3MHH - chains A and B of the 4 polymer chains in the assembly; structure by X-ray diffraction, 2.45 A resolution.

[Chain A]
Molecule: Ubiquitin carboxyl-terminal hydrolase 8
Source organism: Saccharomyces cerevisiae
Notes: EC 3.1.2.15
UniProtKB: P50102 (UBP8_YEAST); numbering as in UniProt (aligned over 1-471)
Amino-acid sequence (476 residues; numbered -4 to 471; the number before each row is that of its first residue; numbers below 1 keep their minus sign (Gly-4 is residue -4)):
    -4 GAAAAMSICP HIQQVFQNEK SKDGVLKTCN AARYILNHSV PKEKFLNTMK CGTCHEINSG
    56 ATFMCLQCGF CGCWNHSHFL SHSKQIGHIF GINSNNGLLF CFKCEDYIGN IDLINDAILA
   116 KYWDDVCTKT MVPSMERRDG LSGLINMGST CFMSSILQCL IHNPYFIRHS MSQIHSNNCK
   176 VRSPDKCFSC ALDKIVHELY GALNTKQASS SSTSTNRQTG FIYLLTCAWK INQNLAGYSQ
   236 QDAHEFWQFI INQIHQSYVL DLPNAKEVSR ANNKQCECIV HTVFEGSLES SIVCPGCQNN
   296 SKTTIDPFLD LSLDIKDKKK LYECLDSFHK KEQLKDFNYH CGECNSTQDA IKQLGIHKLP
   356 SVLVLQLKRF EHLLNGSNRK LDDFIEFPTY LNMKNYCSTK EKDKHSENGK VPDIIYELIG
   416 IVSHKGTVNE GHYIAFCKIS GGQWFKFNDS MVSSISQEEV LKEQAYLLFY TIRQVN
Not modelled in the structure: -4 to -2, 201-207, 228-233, 289-292, 329-336, 341-344, 394-404
Sequence notes: expression tag (-4 to 0)
Ion coordination: Zn2+ site 1: Cys4, His6, Cys96, Cys99; Zn2+ site 2: Cys46, Cys49, Cys68, His73; Zn2+ site 3: Cys60, Cys63, His77, His83; Zn2+ site 4: His170, Cys174, Cys182, Cys185; Zn2+ site 5: His250, Cys271, Cys273, His276
Curated features (UniProtKB/Swiss-Prot):
  - zinc finger: Lys22 to Cys122 (UBP-type)
  - active site: Cys146 (Nucleophile), His427 (Proton acceptor)
  - binding site (Zn(2+)): Cys4, His6, Cys46, Cys49, Cys60, Cys63, Cys68, His73, His77, His83, Cys96, Cys99, His170, Cys174, Cys182, Cys185, His250, Cys271, Cys273, His276 and 4 more in UniProt
  - mutagenesis: Cys46 (C46A: Lowers histone H2B deubiquitination activity; when associated with A-49), Cys49 (C49A: Lowers histone H2B deubiquitination activity; when associated with A-46), His77 (H77A: Lowers histone H2B deubiquitination activity), Cys146 (C146S: Lowers histone H2B deubiquitination activity), His419 (H419A: Lowers histone H2B deubiquitination activity)
From the paper describing this entry:
  - catalytic residues: Cys146, Asn443, Asp444
  - conformationally variable residues (loop rearrangement, order/disorder transition): Gln228 to Tyr233, Gly421 to Gly426

[Chain B]
Molecule: Protein SUS1
Source organism: Saccharomyces cerevisiae
UniProtKB: Q6WNK7 (SUS1_YEAST); numbering as in UniProt (aligned over 1-96)
Amino-acid sequence (96 residues; numbered 1 to 96; the number before each row is that of its first residue):
     1 MTMDTAQLKS QIQQYLVESG NYELISNELK ARLLQEGWVD KVKDLTKSEM NINESTNFTQ
    61 ILSTVEPKAL EMVSDSTRET VLKQIREFLE EIVDTQ
Not modelled in the structure: 1-3
Curated features (UniProtKB/Swiss-Prot):
  - cross-link: Lys68 (Glycyl lysine isopeptide (Lys-Gly) (interchain with G-Cter in ubiquitin))
  - mutagenesis: Glu18 to Gly20 (In sus1-10; dissociates from TREX-2 while leaving its interaction with SAGA intact), Gly37 to Trp38 (In sus1-11; impairs binding to both TREX-2 and SAGA), Val73 to Asp75 (In sus1-12; dissociates from TREX-2 while leaving its interaction with SAGA intact)

[How chain A and chain B interact]
Residue-residue contacts - 43 pairs, chain A then chain B:
  Met1(A) - Thr56(B)
  Pro36(A) - Glu23(B)
  Lys37(A) - Val17(B)
  Lys37(A) - Glu18(B)  hydrogen bond (side chain-backbone)
  Lys37(A) - Glu23(B)
  Phe40(A) - Tyr22(B)  hydrophobic
  Leu41(A) - Gln14(B)
  Leu41(A) - Val17(B)  hydrophobic
  Lys45(A) - Gln14(B)
  Cys49(A) - Ser10(B)
  His50(A) - Ser10(B)
  Glu51(A) - Lys9(B)  salt bridge
  Glu51(A) - Gln13(B)
  Ile52(A) - Gln13(B)
  Ile52(A) - Tyr22(B)
  Asn53(A) - Tyr22(B)  hydrogen bond
  Trp69(A) - Phe58(B)  hydrophobic
  Trp69(A) - Thr59(B)
  Trp69(A) - Leu62(B)
  Phe95(A) - Phe58(B)  hydrophobic
  Cys99(A) - Asn57(B)
  Glu100(A) - Asn57(B)
  Glu100(A) - Thr59(B)  hydrogen bond (backbone-side chain)
  Asp101(A) - Thr56(B)
  Asp101(A) - Asn57(B)
  Asp101(A) - Phe58(B)  hydrogen bond (side chain-backbone)
  Tyr102(A) - Phe58(B)  hydrophobic
  Tyr385(A) - Leu34(B)  hydrophobic
  Tyr385(A) - Asp40(B)  hydrogen bond
  Asn387(A) - Gln35(B)  hydrogen bond
  Asp408(A) - Glu28(B)
  Asp408(A) - Ala31(B)
  Ile410(A) - Ala31(B)  hydrophobic
  Ile410(A) - Leu34(B)  hydrophobic
  Ile410(A) - Gln35(B)
  Gly436(A) - Lys47(B)
  Arg468(A) - Leu34(B)
  Gln469(A) - Asn27(B)
  Gln469(A) - Lys30(B)
  Gln469(A) - Ala31(B)  hydrogen bond (side chain-backbone)
  Gln469(A) - Leu34(B)
  Asn471(A) - Asn27(B)  hydrogen bond (side chain-backbone)
  Asn471(A) - Ala31(B)
Also at the interface, not in a pair above, chain A (26 interface residues in all): Lys433
Also at the interface, not in a pair above, chain B (26 interface residues in all): Gly20, Ser26, Val39, Lys43, Asp44

[Summary]
The chain A/chain B interface involves 26 residues from each chain, with 8 hydrogen bonds and 1 salt bridge.
Polar contacts include Glu51(A)-Lys9(B), Lys37(A)-Glu18(B) and Asn53(A)-Tyr22(B). The paper reports catalytic
residues Cys146(A), Asn443(A) and Asp444(A); conformational variability at Gln228(A) and Gly421(A).
Chain A is Ubiquitin carboxyl-terminal hydrolase 8 and chain B is Protein SUS1, both from Saccharomyces
cerevisiae; the structure, Structure of the SAGA Ubp8/Sgf11/Sus1/Sgf73 DUB module, was determined by X-ray
diffraction.
